PDB entry 6SSL | electron microscopy, 3.77 A resolution | chains A and B of the 9 polymer chains in the assembly

== Chain A (and B) ==
Molecule: Endogenous retrovirus group K member 24 Gag polyprotein
Source organism: Homo sapiens
Notes: chain B of this document is another copy of the same molecule, construct and numbering; everything in this record applies to it too
UniProtKB: P63145 (GAK24_HUMAN); residues 1-246 here correspond to UniProt positions 283-528 (UniProt number = residue number + 282)
Sequence (248 residues; each row starts with the number of its first residue):
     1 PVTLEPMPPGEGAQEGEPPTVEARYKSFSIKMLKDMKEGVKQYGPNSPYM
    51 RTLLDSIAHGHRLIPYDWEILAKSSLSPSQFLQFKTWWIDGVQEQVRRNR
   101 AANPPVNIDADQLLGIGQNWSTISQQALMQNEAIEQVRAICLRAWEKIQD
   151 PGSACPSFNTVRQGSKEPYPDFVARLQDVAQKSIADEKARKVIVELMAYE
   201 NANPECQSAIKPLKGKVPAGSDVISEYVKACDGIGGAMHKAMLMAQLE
Not modelled in the structure: 5-20, 236-248 (chain B: 6-21, 236-248)
Cystine bridges: Cys206-Cys231
Sequence notes: conflict His59 (Tyr341 in P63145); expression tag (247-248)
Reported in the primary citation:
  - contacts within the chain: Arg143-Gln181
  - self-association interface (contacts with another copy of this molecule); pairs are residue here / residue on that copy: Asp171-Ser79 (hydrogen bond)
  - conformationally variable residues (side-chain flip): Arg143
  - mutagenesis - I193A/L196A: abolished binding to self-association

== Interface between chain A and chain B ==
Residue-residue contacts (15; chain A residue first):
  Pro48(A) - Lys73(B)
  Pro48(A) - Pro78(B)
  Thr52(A) - Ser74(B)
  Leu53(A) - Ile30(B)  hydrophobic
  Pro170(A) - Gln83(B)
  Asp171(A) - Ser79(B)  hydrogen bond
  Val173(A) - Leu82(B)  hydrophobic
  Ala174(A) - Ser79(B)
  Gln177(A) - Leu82(B)
  Gly220(A) - Ile89(B)
  Gly220(A) - Leu114(B)
  Ser225(A) - Thr86(B)
  Val228(A) - Thr86(B)
  Lys229(A) - Thr86(B)
  Lys229(A) - Asp90(B)  salt bridge
Other interface residues (no listed pair), chain A (15 interface residues in all): Tyr43, Tyr49, Ala219
Other interface residues (no listed pair), chain B (17 interface residues in all): Lys34, Lys37, Glu38, Gln93, Ile116, Pro151

== Summary ==
15 residues of chain A face 17 of chain B across their interface; the contacts include 1 hydrogen bond and 1
salt bridge. Among the polar pairs are Lys229(A)-Asp90(B) and Asp171(A)-Ser79(B). The paper reports that
I193A/L196A of chain A abolish binding to self-association; conformational variability at Arg143(A).
Chain A and chain B are both Endogenous retrovirus group K member 24 Gag polyprotein (Homo sapiens); the
structure, Human endogenous retrovirus (HML2) mature capsid assembly, D6 capsule, was determined by electron
microscopy (same publication as 6SA9, 6SSJ, 6SSK and 6SSM).
